Entry 6UPL (electron microscopy, 7.40 A resolution (low resolution: residue-level contacts below are approximate; hydrogen-bond / salt-bridge calls are withheld)); this record covers chains A and I of the 12 polymer chains in the assembly.

== Chain A ==
Name: Histone H3.1
Source organism: Homo sapiens
UniProtKB: P68431 (H31_HUMAN); residues 0-135 here correspond to UniProt positions 1-136 (UniProt number = residue number + 1)
Sequence (136 residues; each row starts with the number of its first residue; numbering starts at 0):
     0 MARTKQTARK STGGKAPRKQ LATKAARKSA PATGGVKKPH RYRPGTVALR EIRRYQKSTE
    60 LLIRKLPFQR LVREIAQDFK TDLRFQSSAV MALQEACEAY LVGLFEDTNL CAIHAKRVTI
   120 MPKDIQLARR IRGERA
Not modelled in the structure: 0-37, 135
Swiss-Prot annotation at these positions:
  - modified residue: Arg2 (Asymmetric dimethylarginine), Thr3 (Phosphothreonine), Lys4 (Allysine), Gln5 (5-glutamyl dopamine), Thr6 (Phosphothreonine), Arg8 (Citrulline), Lys9 (N6,N6,N6-trimethyllysine), Ser10 (ADP-ribosylserine), Thr11 (Phosphothreonine), Lys14 (N6-(2-hydroxyisobutyryl)lysine), Arg17 (Asymmetric dimethylarginine), Lys18 (N6-(2-hydroxyisobutyryl)lysine), Lys23 (N6-(2-hydroxyisobutyryl)lysine), Arg26 (Citrulline), Lys27 (N6,N6,N6-trimethyllysine), Ser28 (ADP-ribosylserine), Lys36 (N6,N6,N6-trimethyllysine), Lys37 (N6-methyllysine), Tyr41 (Phosphotyrosine), Lys56 (N6,N6,N6-trimethyllysine) and 8 more in UniProt
  - lipidation: Lys18 (N6-decanoyllysine)

== Chain I ==
Molecule: 79-nt DNA strand
Sequence (79 nucleotides; row label = number of the first residue in the row; numbers below 1 keep their minus sign (DT-39 is residue -39)):
   -39 TCGTAGACAG CTCTAGCACC GCTTAAACGC ACGTACGCGC TGTCCCCCGC GTTTTAACCG
    21 CCAAGGGGAT TACTCCCTA

== Interface between chain A and chain I ==
Residue-residue contacts (14; chain A residue first):
  Arg63(A) with DA-14(I)
  Gln68(A) with DC-23(I)
  Arg72(A) with DG-24(I); DC-23(I)
  Arg83(A) with DA-25(I); DG-24(I)
  Phe84(A) with DG-24(I)
  Lys115(A) with DG-3(I)
  Arg116(A) with DG-3(I); DC-2(I)
  Val117(A) with DC-4(I); DG-3(I)
  Thr118(A) with DG-3(I)
  Met120(A) with DC-2(I)
Also at the interface, not in a pair above, chain A (14 interface residues in all): Arg40, Ile62, Gln85, Ser86
Also at the interface, not in a pair above, chain I (9 interface residues in all): DA-13, DA-9

== Overview ==
The interface between chain A and chain I involves 14 residues on one side and 9 on the other.
Here chain A is Histone H3.1 (Homo sapiens) and chain I is a 79-nt DNA strand. Entry 6UPL (Structure of
FACT_subnucleosome complex 2) was determined by electron microscopy (same publication as 6UPK).
